3REH - chains C and I of the 10 polymer chains in the assembly; structure by X-ray diffraction, 2.50 A resolution.

[Chain C]
Molecule: Histone H2A type 1
Organism: Xenopus laevis
UniProtKB: P06897 (H2A1_XENLA); residues 1-129 here correspond to UniProt positions 2-130 (UniProt number = residue number + 1)
Sequence (129 residues; each row starts with the number of its first residue):
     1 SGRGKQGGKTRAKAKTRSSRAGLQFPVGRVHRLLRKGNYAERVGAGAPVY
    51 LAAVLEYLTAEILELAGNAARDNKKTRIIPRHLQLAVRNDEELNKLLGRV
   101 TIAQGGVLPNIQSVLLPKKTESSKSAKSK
Unresolved in the structure: 1-13, 120-129
Sequence notes: variant Arg99 (Gly100 in P06897), Ser123 (Ala124 in P06897)
Swiss-Prot annotation at these positions:
  - modified residue: Ser1 (N-acetylserine), Lys5 (N6-(2-hydroxyisobutyryl)lysine), Lys9 (N6-(2-hydroxyisobutyryl)lysine), Lys36 (N6-(2-hydroxyisobutyryl)lysine), Lys74 (N6-(2-hydroxyisobutyryl)lysine), Lys75 (N6-(2-hydroxyisobutyryl)lysine), Lys95 (N6-(2-hydroxyisobutyryl)lysine), Gln104 (N5-methylglutamine), Lys118 (N6-(2-hydroxyisobutyryl)lysine)
  - cross-link (Glycyl lysine isopeptide (Lys-Gly)): Lys13 (interchain with G-Cter in ubiquitin), Lys15 (interchain with G-Cter in ubiquitin), Lys119 (interchain with G-Cter in ubiquitin)

[Chain I]
Molecule: 145-nt DNA strand
Sequence (145 nucleotides; each row starts with the number of its first residue; numbers below 1 keep their minus sign (DA-72 is residue -72)):
   -72 ATCAATATCCACCTGCAGATACTACCAAAAGTGTATTTGGAAACTGCTCC
   -22 ATCAAAAGGCATGTTCAGCTGAATCAGCTGAACATGCCTTTTGATGGAGC
    28 AGTTTCCAAATACACTTTTGGTAGTATCTGCAGGTGGATATTGAT
Bound ions: Mn2+ site 1: DG-34, DG-33; Mn2+ site 2 near DG26 (its only coordinating residue here); Mn2+ site 3 near DG47 (its only coordinating residue here); Mn2+ site 4 near DG60 (its only coordinating residue here)

[How chain C and chain I interact]
Residue-residue contacts - 13 pairs, chain C then chain I:
  Ala14(C) - DG-42(I)  phosphate contact
  Ala14(C) - DT-41(I)  phosphate contact
  Lys15(C) - DT-41(I)  hydrogen bond to the phosphate
  Thr16(C) - DG-42(I)  phosphate contact
  Arg17(C) - DG-42(I)  salt bridge to the phosphate
  Arg20(C) - DT-41(I)  salt bridge to the phosphate
  Gly28(C) - DA-43(I)  phosphate contact
  Arg29(C) - DA-43(I)  hydrogen bond to the phosphate
  Arg32(C) - DA-44(I)  hydrogen bond to the phosphate
  Arg32(C) - DA-43(I)  salt bridge to the phosphate
  Arg42(C) - DT-35(I)  sugar contact
  Arg42(C) - DG-34(I)  hydrogen bond to the sugar
  Arg77(C) - DA-54(I)  sugar contact

[In short]
Chain C and chain I form an interface of 10 and 7 residues respectively, with 4 hydrogen bonds and 3 salt
bridges. Among the polar pairs are Arg42(C)-DG-34(I), Lys15(C)-DT-41(I) and Arg29(C)-DA-43(I). The Mn2+ site 1
is built by DG-34(I) and DG-33(I).
Here chain C is Histone H2A type 1 (Xenopus laevis) and chain I is a 145-nt DNA strand. Entry 3REH (2.5
Angstrom Crystal Structure of the Nucleosome Core Particle Assembled with a 145 bp Alpha-Satellite DNA ...)
was determined by X-ray diffraction, deposited together with 3REI, 3REJ, 3REK and 3REL.
